PDB entry 5IZ1 | X-ray diffraction, 3.00 A resolution | chains B and C of the 4 polymer chains in the assembly

== Chain B (and C) ==
Molecule: fructose-1,6-bisphosphatase
Organism: Physcomitrella patens subsp. patens
Notes: chain C of this document is another copy of the same molecule, construct and numbering; everything in this record applies to it too
Reference sequence: A9T230 (A9T230_PHYPA); residues 89-425 here = UniProt positions 89-425
Amino-acid sequence (337 residues; row label = number of the first residue in the row):
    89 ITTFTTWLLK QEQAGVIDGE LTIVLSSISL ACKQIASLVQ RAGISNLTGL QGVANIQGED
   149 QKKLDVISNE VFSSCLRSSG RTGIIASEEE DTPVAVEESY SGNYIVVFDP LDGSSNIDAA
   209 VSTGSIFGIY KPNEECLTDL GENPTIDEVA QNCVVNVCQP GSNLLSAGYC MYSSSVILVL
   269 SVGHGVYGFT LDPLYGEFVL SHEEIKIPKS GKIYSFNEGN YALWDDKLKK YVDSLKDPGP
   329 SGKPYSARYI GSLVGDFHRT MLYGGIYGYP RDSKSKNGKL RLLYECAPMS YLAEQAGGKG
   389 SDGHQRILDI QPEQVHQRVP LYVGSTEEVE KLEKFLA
Disordered / not traced: 137-145, 226-232
Disulfides: Cys224-Cys241

== Interface between chain B and chain C ==
Contacting residue pairs (27):
  Thr91(B) - Leu118(C)
  Thr93(B) - Thr93(C)
  Thr93(B) - Ser114(C)
  Leu97(B) - Leu97(C)  hydrophobic
  Leu97(B) - Ile111(C)  hydrophobic
  Glu100(B) - Glu100(C)
  Gln101(B) - Ile111(C)
  Gly107(B) - Gln101(C)
  Glu108(B) - Gln101(C)
  Thr110(B) - Leu97(C)
  Ile111(B) - Leu97(C)  hydrophobic
  Ile111(B) - Lys98(C)
  Ser114(B) - Thr93(C)
  Leu118(B) - Thr91(C)
  Leu118(B) - Glu285(C)
  Lys121(B) - Tyr283(C)
  Lys121(B) - Gly284(C)
  Lys121(B) - Glu285(C)
  Gln122(B) - Tyr283(C)
  Ser125(B) - Leu282(C)
  Ser162(B) - Ile89(C)
  Cys163(B) - Ile89(C)  hydrophobic
  Leu282(B) - Ser125(C)
  Tyr283(B) - Lys121(C)
  Gly284(B) - Tyr283(C)
  Gly284(B) - Gly284(C)
  Glu285(B) - Lys121(C)
Other interface residues (no listed pair), chain B (22 interface residues in all): Ile89, Lys98
Other interface residues (no listed pair), chain C (22 interface residues in all): Thr94, Gly107, Glu108, Thr110, Gln122, Cys163

== Overview ==
Chain B and chain C each contribute 22 residues to their interface.
Both chains are fructose-1,6-bisphosphatase (Physcomitrella patens subsp. patens). Entry 5IZ1 (Physcomitrella
patens FBPase) was determined by X-ray diffraction (same publication as 5IZ3).
